Entry 7MLJ (X-ray diffraction, 3.75 A resolution); this record covers chains D and E of the 9 polymer chains in the assembly.

# Chain D
Molecule: DNA-directed RNA polymerase subunit beta'
Source organism: Thermus thermophilus (strain HB8 / ATCC 27634 / DSM 579)
Notes: EC 2.7.7.6
Reference sequence: Q8RQE8 (RPOC_THET8); residues 1-1524 here = UniProt positions 1-1524
Amino-acid sequence (1524 residues; row label = number of the first residue in the row):
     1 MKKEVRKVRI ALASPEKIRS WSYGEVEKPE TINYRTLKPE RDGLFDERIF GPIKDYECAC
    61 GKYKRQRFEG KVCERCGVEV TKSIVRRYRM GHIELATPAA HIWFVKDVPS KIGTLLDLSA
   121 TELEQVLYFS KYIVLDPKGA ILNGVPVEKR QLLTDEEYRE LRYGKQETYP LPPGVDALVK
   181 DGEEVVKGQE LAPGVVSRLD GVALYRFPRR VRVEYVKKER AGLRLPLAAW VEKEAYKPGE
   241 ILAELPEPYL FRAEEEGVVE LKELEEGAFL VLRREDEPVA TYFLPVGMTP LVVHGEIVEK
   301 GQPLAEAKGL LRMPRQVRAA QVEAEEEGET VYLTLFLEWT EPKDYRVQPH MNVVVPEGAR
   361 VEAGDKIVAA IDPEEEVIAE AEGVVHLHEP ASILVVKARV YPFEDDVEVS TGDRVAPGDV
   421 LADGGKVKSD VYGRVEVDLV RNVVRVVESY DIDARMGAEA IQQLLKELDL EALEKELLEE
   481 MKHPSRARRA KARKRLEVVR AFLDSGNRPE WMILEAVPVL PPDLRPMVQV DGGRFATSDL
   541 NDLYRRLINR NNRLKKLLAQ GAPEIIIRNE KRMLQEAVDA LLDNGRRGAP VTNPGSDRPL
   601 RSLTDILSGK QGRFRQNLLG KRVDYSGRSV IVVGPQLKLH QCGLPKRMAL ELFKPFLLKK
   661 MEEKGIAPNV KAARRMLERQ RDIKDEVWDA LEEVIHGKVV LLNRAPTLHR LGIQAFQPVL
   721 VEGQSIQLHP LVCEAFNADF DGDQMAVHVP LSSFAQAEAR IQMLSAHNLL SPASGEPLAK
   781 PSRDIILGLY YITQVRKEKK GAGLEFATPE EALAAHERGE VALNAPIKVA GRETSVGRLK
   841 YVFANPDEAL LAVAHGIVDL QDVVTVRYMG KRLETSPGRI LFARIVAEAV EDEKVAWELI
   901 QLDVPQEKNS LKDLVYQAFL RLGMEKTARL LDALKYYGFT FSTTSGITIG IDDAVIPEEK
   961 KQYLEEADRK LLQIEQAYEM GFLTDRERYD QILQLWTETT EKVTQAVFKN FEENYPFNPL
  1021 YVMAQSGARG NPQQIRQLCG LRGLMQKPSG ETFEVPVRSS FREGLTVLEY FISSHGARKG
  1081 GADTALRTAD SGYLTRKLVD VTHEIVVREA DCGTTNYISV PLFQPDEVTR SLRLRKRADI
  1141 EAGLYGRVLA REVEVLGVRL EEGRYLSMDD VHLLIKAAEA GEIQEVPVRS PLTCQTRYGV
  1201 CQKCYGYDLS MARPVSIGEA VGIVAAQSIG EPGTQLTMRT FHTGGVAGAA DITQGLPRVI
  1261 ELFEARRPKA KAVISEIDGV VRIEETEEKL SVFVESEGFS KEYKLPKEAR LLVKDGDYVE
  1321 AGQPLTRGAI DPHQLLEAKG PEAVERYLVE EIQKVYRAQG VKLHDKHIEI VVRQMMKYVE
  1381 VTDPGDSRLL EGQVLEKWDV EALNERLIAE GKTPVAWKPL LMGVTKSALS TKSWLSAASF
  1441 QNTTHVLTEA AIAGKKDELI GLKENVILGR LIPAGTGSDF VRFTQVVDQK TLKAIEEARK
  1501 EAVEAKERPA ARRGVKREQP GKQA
Not modelled in the structure: 1-2, 1238-1251, 1503-1524
Metal / ion sites: Zn2+ site 1: C58, C60, C73, C76; Mg2+ site 1: D739, D741, D743 (shared with 1 residue of chain I); Mg2+ site 2 near K840 (its only coordinating residue here); Mg2+ site 3: W897, I900; Zn2+ site 2: C1112, C1194, C1201, C1204

# Chain E
Molecule: DNA-directed RNA polymerase subunit omega
Source organism: Thermus thermophilus (strain HB8 / ATCC 27634 / DSM 579)
Notes: EC 2.7.7.6
Reference sequence: Q8RQE7 (RPOZ_THET8); residues 1-99 here = UniProt positions 1-99
Amino-acid sequence (99 residues; row label = number of the first residue in the row):
     1 MAEPGIDKLF GMVDSKYRLT VVVAKRAQQL LRHGFKNTVL EPEERPKMQT LEGLFDDPNA
    61 VTWAMKELLT GRLVFGENLV PEDRLQKEME RLYPVEREE
Not modelled in the structure: 1, 96-99

# Interface between chain D and chain E
Residue-residue contacts (96):
  H640(D) - A2(E)
  D689(D) - L51(E)
  E693(D) - M48(E)
  E693(D) - T50(E)
  H696(D) - M48(E)
  H696(D) - D57(E)  salt bridge
  H696(D) - N59(E)  hydrogen bond (backbone-side chain)
  G697(D) - N59(E)  hydrogen bond (backbone-side chain)
  K698(D) - N59(E)
  S753(D) - L31(E)
  F754(D) - A24(E)  hydrophobic
  F754(D) - Q28(E)
  A757(D) - T20(E)
  A757(D) - A24(E)  hydrophobic
  E758(D) - T20(E)
  R760(D) - E3(E)  salt bridge
  R760(D) - N59(E)  hydrogen bond
  R760(D) - V61(E)
  R760(D) - T62(E)  hydrogen bond
  I761(D) - F10(E)  hydrophobic
  I761(D) - T20(E)
  I761(D) - V23(E)  hydrophobic
  Q762(D) - Y17(E)
  Q762(D) - T20(E)  hydrogen bond
  A766(D) - A2(E)
  H767(D) - A2(E)
  H767(D) - E3(E)  hydrogen bond (side chain-backbone)
  H767(D) - I6(E)
  G923(D) - D7(E)
  M924(D) - D7(E)  hydrogen bond (backbone-side chain)
  M924(D) - F10(E)  hydrophobic
  E925(D) - A2(E)
  E925(D) - E3(E)
  E925(D) - P4(E)
  E925(D) - G5(E)  hydrogen bond (side chain-backbone)
  E925(D) - D7(E)
  M1211(D) - K16(E)
  R1213(D) - F10(E)
  S1216(D) - S15(E)
  S1216(D) - K16(E)  hydrogen bond (side chain-backbone)
  S1216(D) - Y17(E)
  I1217(D) - S15(E)  hydrogen bond (backbone-side chain)
  I1217(D) - Y17(E)
  G1218(D) - Y17(E)
  E1219(D) - Y17(E)  hydrogen bond
  G1475(D) - Y17(E)
  T1476(D) - Y17(E)
  T1476(D) - T20(E)
  T1476(D) - V21(E)
  F1480(D) - D14(E)
  F1480(D) - R18(E)  hydrogen bond (backbone-side chain)
  F1480(D) - E77(E)
  V1481(D) - R18(E)
  V1481(D) - V21(E)
  R1482(D) - K25(E)  hydrogen bond (backbone-side chain)
  F1483(D) - K25(E)
  T1484(D) - R18(E)  hydrogen bond
  T1484(D) - V22(E)
  T1484(D) - K25(E)  hydrogen bond (backbone-side chain)
  T1484(D) - G76(E)
  Q1485(D) - V74(E)
  Q1485(D) - F75(E)
  Q1485(D) - G76(E)  hydrogen bond (backbone-backbone)
  Q1485(D) - L79(E)  hydrogen bond (side chain-backbone)
  Q1485(D) - V80(E)  hydrogen bond (side chain-backbone)
  Q1485(D) - E82(E)  hydrogen bond
  V1486(D) - V22(E)
  V1486(D) - K25(E)
  V1486(D) - R26(E)
  V1486(D) - Q29(E)  hydrogen bond (backbone-side chain)
  V1486(D) - V74(E)
  V1487(D) - L73(E)
  V1487(D) - V74(E)  hydrogen bond (backbone-backbone)
  V1487(D) - L85(E)  hydrophobic
  D1488(D) - R26(E)  salt bridge
  D1488(D) - N37(E)
  D1488(D) - V39(E)
  D1488(D) - L73(E)
  D1488(D) - M89(E)
  D1488(D) - Y93(E)  hydrogen bond
  Q1489(D) - R72(E)
  Q1489(D) - V74(E)
  K1490(D) - Y93(E)
  T1491(D) - M89(E)
  T1491(D) - L92(E)
  T1491(D) - Y93(E)  hydrogen bond
  A1494(D) - R91(E)
  A1494(D) - L92(E)  hydrophobic
  I1495(D) - V80(E)  hydrophobic
  I1495(D) - L85(E)  hydrophobic
  I1495(D) - E88(E)
  A1498(D) - R84(E)
  A1498(D) - E88(E)
  R1499(D) - L79(E)  hydrogen bond (side chain-backbone)
  R1499(D) - V80(E)
  R1499(D) - P81(E)
Other interface residues (no listed pair), chain D (48 interface residues in all): L764, L922, A928, Q1202, D1208, D1479
Other interface residues (no listed pair), chain E (52 interface residues in all): L19, K47, P58, M65

# In short
48 residues of chain D and 52 residues of chain E are in contact; the contacts include 24 hydrogen bonds and 3
salt bridges. Among the polar pairs are H696(D)-D57(E), R760(D)-E3(E) and D1488(D)-R26(E). C58(D), C60(D),
C73(D) and C76(D) coordinate Zn2+ site 1.
Chain D is DNA-directed RNA polymerase subunit beta' and chain E is DNA-directed RNA polymerase subunit omega,
both from Thermus thermophilus (strain HB8 / ATCC 27634 / DSM 579); the structure, Crystal structure of
Thermus thermophilus reiterative transcription complex with 4nt oligo-G RNA, was determined by X-ray
diffraction together with 7MLB, 7MLI and 7RDQ from the same study.
